PDB entry 1KMH | X-ray diffraction, 3.40 A resolution | chains A and B

== Chain A ==
Molecule: ATPase alpha subunit
Organism: Spinacia oleracea
Notes: EC 3.6.1.34
Reference sequence: P06450 (ATPA_SPIOL); residues 1-507 here = UniProt positions 1-507
Amino-acid sequence (507 residues; numbered 1 to 507; the number before each row is that of its first residue):
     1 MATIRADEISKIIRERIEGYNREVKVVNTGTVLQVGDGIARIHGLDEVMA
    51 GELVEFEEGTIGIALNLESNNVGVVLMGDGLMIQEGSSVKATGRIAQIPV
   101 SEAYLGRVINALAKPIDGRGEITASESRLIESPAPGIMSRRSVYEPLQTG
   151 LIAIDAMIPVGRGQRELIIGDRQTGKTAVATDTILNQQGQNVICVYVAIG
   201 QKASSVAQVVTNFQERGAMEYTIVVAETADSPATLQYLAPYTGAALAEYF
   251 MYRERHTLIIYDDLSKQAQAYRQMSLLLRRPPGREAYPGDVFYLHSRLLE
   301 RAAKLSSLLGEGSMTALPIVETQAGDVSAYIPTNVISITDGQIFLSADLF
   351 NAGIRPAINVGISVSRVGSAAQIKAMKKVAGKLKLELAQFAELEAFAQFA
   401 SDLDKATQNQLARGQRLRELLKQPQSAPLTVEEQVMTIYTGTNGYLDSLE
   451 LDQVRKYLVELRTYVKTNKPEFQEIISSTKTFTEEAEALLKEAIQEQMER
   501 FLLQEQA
Unresolved in the structure: 1-24, 502-507
Swiss-Prot annotation at these positions:
  - binding site (ATP): Gly170 to Thr177
  - site: Ser363 (Required for activity)
Small-molecule neighbours: tentoxin (TTX): Ala50, Gly51, Ile63, Leu65, Val75, Ala96, Glu131, Leu238, Met274, Arg297
What the authors report for this chain:
  - binding site for tentoxin: Ile63, Leu65, Val75, Ala96, Leu238, Met274, Arg297
  - conformationally variable residues (side-chain flip): Met274, Arg297

== Chain B ==
Molecule: ATPase beta subunit
Organism: Spinacia oleracea
Notes: EC 3.6.1.34
Reference sequence: P00825 (ATPB_SPIOL); numbering as in UniProt (aligned over 1-498)
Amino-acid sequence (498 residues; each row starts with the number of its first residue):
     1 MRINPTTSDPGVSTLEKKNLGRIAQIIGPVLNVAFPPGKMPNIYNALIVK
    51 GRDTAGQPMNVTCEVQQLLGNNRVRAVAMSATDGLTRGMEVIDTGAPLSV
   101 PVGGPTLGRIFNVLGEPVDNLRPVDTRTTSPIHRSAPAFTQLDTKLSIFE
   151 TGIKVVNLLAPYRRGGKIGLFGGAGVGKTVLIMELINNIAKAHGGVSVFG
   201 GVGERTREGNDLYMEMKESGVINEQNIAESKVALVYGQMNEPPGARMRVG
   251 LTALTMAEYFRDVNEQDVLLFIDNIFRFVQAGSEVSALLGRMPSAVGYQP
   301 TLSTEMGSLQERITSTKEGSITSIQAVYVPADDLTDPAPATTFAHLDATT
   351 VLSRGLAAKGIYPAVDPLDSTSTMLQPRIVGEEHYEIAQRVKETLQRYKE
   401 LQDIIAILGLDELSEEDRLTVARARKIERFLSQPFFVAEVFTGSPGKYVG
   451 LAETIRGFQLILSGELDSLPEQAFYLVGNIDEATAKAMNLEMESKLKK
Unresolved in the structure: 1-18, 486-498
Swiss-Prot annotation at these positions:
  - binding site (ATP): Gly172 to Thr179
Small-molecule neighbours: tentoxin (TTX): Gly28, Ala81, Thr82, Asp83
What the authors report for this chain:
  - binding site for tentoxin: Ala81, Asp83

== How chain A and chain B interact ==
Pairs across the interface - 76 pairs, chain A then chain B:
  Leu45(A) - Arg87(B)
  Glu47(A) - Thr86(B)  hydrogen bond (backbone-side chain)
  Val48(A) - Thr86(B)  hydrogen bond (backbone-side chain)
  Val48(A) - Arg87(B)
  Met49(A) - Gly84(B)
  Met49(A) - Leu85(B)
  Met49(A) - Thr86(B)
  Ala50(A) - Thr82(B)
  Ala50(A) - Asp83(B)
  Ala50(A) - Gly84(B)  hydrogen bond (backbone-backbone)
  Ala50(A) - Leu85(B)  hydrogen bond (backbone-backbone)
  Leu65(A) - Ile26(B)
  Asn66(A) - Ile27(B)
  Leu67(A) - Ala24(B)
  Leu67(A) - Gln25(B)
  Leu67(A) - Ile26(B)  hydrogen bond (backbone-backbone)
  Leu67(A) - Arg87(B)  hydrogen bond (backbone-side chain)
  Glu68(A) - Gln25(B)
  Glu68(A) - Arg87(B)  hydrogen bond (backbone-side chain)
  Ser69(A) - Ala24(B)
  Ser69(A) - Gln25(B)
  Val72(A) - Arg87(B)
  Ile95(A) - Thr54(B)
  Gly136(A) - Thr206(B)
  Ile137(A) - Ile110(B)  hydrophobic
  Ile137(A) - Gly209(B)
  Ile137(A) - Asn210(B)
  Ile137(A) - Tyr236(B)  hydrophobic
  Met138(A) - Val118(B)
  Met138(A) - Asp119(B)  hydrogen bond (side chain-backbone)
  Met138(A) - Asn120(B)  hydrogen bond (side chain-backbone)
  Arg140(A) - Thr206(B)
  Arg140(A) - Asn210(B)
  Arg140(A) - Met214(B)
  Arg141(A) - Asn210(B)
  Arg141(A) - Met214(B)
  Ser142(A) - Asn210(B)
  Ser142(A) - Asp211(B)  hydrogen bond
  Ser142(A) - Met214(B)
  Arg165(A) - Arg205(B)
  Arg280(A) - Ile27(B)
  Pro281(A) - Ala287(B)  hydrophobic
  Arg284(A) - Val296(B)
  Arg284(A) - Tyr298(B)  hydrogen bond
  Arg284(A) - Asp336(B)  salt bridge
  Gly289(A) - Glu284(B)
  Asp290(A) - Glu284(B)
  Phe292(A) - Met239(B)  hydrophobic
  Phe292(A) - Arg277(B)
  Phe292(A) - Gln280(B)
  Phe292(A) - Glu284(B)
  Tyr293(A) - Met239(B)
  Tyr293(A) - Glu241(B)
  Tyr293(A) - Arg246(B)  hydrogen bond
  Tyr293(A) - Glu284(B)  hydrogen bond
  Ser296(A) - Met239(B)
  Ser296(A) - Asn240(B)
  Glu300(A) - Thr206(B)  hydrogen bond
  Glu300(A) - Met239(B)
  Ser328(A) - Ala331(B)
  Ser328(A) - Asp332(B)
  Thr333(A) - Tyr328(B)
  Asn334(A) - Gln280(B)
  Ile336(A) - Arg205(B)
  Ser337(A) - Arg205(B)
  Ser337(A) - Met239(B)
  Ser337(A) - Arg277(B)  hydrogen bond
  Ile338(A) - Arg205(B)
  Ile338(A) - Met239(B)  hydrophobic
  Thr339(A) - Arg205(B)  hydrogen bond (backbone-side chain)
  Asp340(A) - Arg205(B)
  Asp340(A) - Arg207(B)  salt bridge
  Arg366(A) - Arg205(B)
  Arg366(A) - Arg207(B)
  Arg366(A) - Phe441(B)
  Glu392(A) - Lys359(B)
Interface residues without a listed pair, chain A (43 interface residues in all): Asp46, Leu129, Ala134, Pro135, Ser365
Interface residues without a listed pair, chain B (48 interface residues in all): Gly28, Ala174, Gly175, Pro242, Pro243, Ala281, Leu288, Pro330, Gln472

== Overview ==
The interface between chain A and chain B involves 43 residues on one side and 48 on the other, with 16
hydrogen bonds and 2 salt bridges. Polar pairs include Arg284(A)-Asp336(B), Asp340(A)-Arg207(B) and
Glu47(A)-Thr86(B). From the paper: a binding site for tentoxin at Ile63(A), Leu65(A) and Ala81(B) among
others; conformational variability at Met274(A) and Arg297(A).
Here chain A is ATPase alpha subunit and chain B is ATPase beta subunit, both from Spinacia oleracea. Entry
1KMH (Crystal Structure of spinach chloroplast F1-ATPase complexed with tentoxin) was determined by X-ray
diffraction.
